5YB4 - chains E and G of the 6 polymer chains in the assembly; structure by X-ray diffraction, 2.50 A resolution.

[Chain E]
Name: N36KR
Sequence (36 residues; numbered 35 to 70; the number before each row is that of its first residue):
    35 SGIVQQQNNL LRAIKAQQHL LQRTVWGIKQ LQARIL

[Chain G]
Name: HP23L
Sequence (23 residues; row label = number of the first residue in the row):
   114 ELTWEEWEKK IEEYTKKIEE ILK
Unresolved in the structure: 114-115
Reported in the primary citation:
  - conformationally variable residues (side-chain flip): E118, E119
  - mutagenesis - E114DEL: decreased stability

[Chain E / chain G interface]
Contacting residue pairs (18):
  N43(E) with I134(G), hydrogen bond (side chain-backbone); K136(G), hydrogen bond
  R46(E) with I134(G)
  A47(E) with I134(G), hydrophobic; L135(G), hydrophobic
  A50(E) with I131(G), hydrophobic
  Q51(E) with I131(G)
  H53(E) with Y127(G)
  L54(E) with I124(G), hydrophobic; T128(G)
  R57(E) with W120(G), hydrogen bond (backbone-side chain); K123(G); I124(G); Y127(G)
  W60(E) with W120(G)
  G61(E) with W117(G)
  Q64(E) with W117(G)
  L65(E) with W117(G), hydrophobic
Interface residues without a listed pair, chain E (13 interface residues in all): T58
Interface residues without a listed pair, chain G (11 interface residues in all): T116

[Summary]
Chain E and chain G form an interface of 13 and 11 residues respectively; the contacts include 3 hydrogen
bonds. Polar contacts include N43(E)-I134(G), N43(E)-K136(G) and R57(E)-W120(G). From the paper: E114DEL of
chain G reduces stability; conformational variability at E118(G) and E119(G).
Here chain E is N36KR and chain G is HP23L. Entry 5YB4 (Crystal structure of HP23LN36KR) was determined by
X-ray diffraction, deposited together with 5YB2 and 5YB3.
